7JV6 - chains H and L of the 9 polymer chains in the assembly; structure by electron microscopy, 3.00 A resolution.

Chain H:
Protein: S2H13 Fab heavy chain
From: Homo sapiens
Notes: antibody fragment or engineered binder
Sequence (120 residues; each row starts with the number of its first residue):
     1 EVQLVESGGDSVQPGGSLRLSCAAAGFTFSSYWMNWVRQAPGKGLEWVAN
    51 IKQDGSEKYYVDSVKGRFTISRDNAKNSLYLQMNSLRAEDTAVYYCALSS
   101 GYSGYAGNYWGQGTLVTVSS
Unresolved in the structure: 1, 120
Disulfides: Cys22-Cys96

Chain L:
Protein: S2H13 Fab light chain
From: Homo sapiens
Notes: antibody fragment or engineered binder
Sequence (110 residues; row label = number of the first residue in the row):
     1 QAVVTQEPSLTVSPGGTVTLTCGSSTGAVTSGHYPYWFQQKPGQAPRTLI
    51 YDTSNKHSWTPARFSGSLLGGKAALTLSGARPEDEAEYYCLLSYSGARGV
   101 FGGGTKLTVL
Unresolved in the structure: 1
Disulfides: Cys22-Cys90

How chain H and chain L interact:
Residue-residue contacts - 8 pairs, chain H then chain L:
  Leu45(H) - Phe101(L)
  Trp47(H) - Gly99(L)
  Tyr59(H) - Ala97(L)
  Tyr105(H) - Ala97(L)  hydrophobic
  Gly107(H) - Thr48(L)
  Asn108(H) - Thr48(L)
  Trp110(H) - Pro46(L)
  Gly111(H) - Ala45(L)
Interface residues without a listed pair, chain H (12 interface residues in all): Gly44, Tyr60, Ala106, Gln112
Interface residues without a listed pair, chain L (9 interface residues in all): Tyr36, Arg98, Gly103

In short:
The interface between chain H and chain L involves 12 residues on one side and 9 on the other.
Chain H is S2H13 Fab heavy chain and chain L is S2H13 Fab light chain, both from Homo sapiens; the structure,
SARS-CoV-2 spike in complex with the S2H13 neutralizing antibody (closed conformation), was determined by
electron microscopy, deposited together with 7JV2, 7JV4, 7JW0 and 7JXC.
